Entry 3M83 (X-ray diffraction, 2.12 A resolution); this record covers chains B and D of the 6 polymer chains in the assembly.

Chain B (and D):
Protein: Acetyl xylan esterase
Organism: Thermotoga maritima
Notes: chain D of this document is another copy of the same molecule, construct and numbering; everything in this record applies to it too
UniProtKB: Q9WXT2 (Q9WXT2_THEMA); residue numbers follow UniProt; this construct covers 1-325
Chain sequence (337 residues; row label = number of the first residue in the row; numbers below 1 keep their minus sign (Met-11 is residue -11)):
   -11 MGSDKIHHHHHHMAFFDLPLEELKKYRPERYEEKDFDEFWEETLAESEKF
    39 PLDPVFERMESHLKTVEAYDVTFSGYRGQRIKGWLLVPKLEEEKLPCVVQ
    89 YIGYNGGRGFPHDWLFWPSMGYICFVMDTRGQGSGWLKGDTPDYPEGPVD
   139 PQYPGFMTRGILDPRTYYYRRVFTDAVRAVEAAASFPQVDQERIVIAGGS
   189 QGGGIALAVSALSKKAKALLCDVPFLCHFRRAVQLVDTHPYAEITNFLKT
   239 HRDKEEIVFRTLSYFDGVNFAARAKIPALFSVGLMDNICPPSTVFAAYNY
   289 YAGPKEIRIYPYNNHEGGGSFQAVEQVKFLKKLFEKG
Disordered / not traced: -11 to -1, 325 (chain D: -11 to -1, 324-325)
Construct notes: expression tag (-11 to 0)
Modified / non-standard residues: Ser188 (2-amino-3-(diethoxy-phosphoryloxy)-propionic acid; SDP)
Metal / ion sites: Ca2+: Lys22, Glu26

Interface between chain B and chain D:
Residue-residue contacts - 69 pairs, chain B then chain D:
  Asn93(B) with Pro142(D)
  Gly119(B) with Asp138(D); Pro139(D); Gln140(D), hydrogen bond (backbone-backbone)
  Gln120(B) with Pro139(D); Gln140(D), hydrogen bond (backbone-backbone)
  Gly121(B) with Thr238(D); His239(D), hydrogen bond (backbone-side chain)
  Ser122(B) with Pro139(D); Gln140(D), hydrogen bond (side chain-backbone); Tyr141(D); Asn234(D); Phe235(D); Thr238(D), hydrogen bond (backbone-side chain); His239(D), hydrogen bond
  Gly123(B) with Thr238(D), hydrogen bond (backbone-side chain)
  Trp124(B) with Thr238(D)
  Leu125(B) with Thr238(D)
  Lys126(B) with Thr238(D)
  Gly127(B) with Pro139(D); His239(D)
  Thr129(B) with Pro139(D)
  Pro130(B) with Pro136(D), hydrophobic; Val137(D); Asp138(D); Pro139(D)
  Asp131(B) with Pro136(D); Val137(D), hydrogen bond (backbone-backbone)
  Pro133(B) with Pro133(D), hydrophobic; Val137(D)
  Pro136(B) with Pro130(D), hydrophobic; Asp131(D); Tyr132(D), hydrophobic
  Val137(B) with Pro130(D); Asp131(D), hydrogen bond (backbone-backbone); Pro133(D); Arg147(D)
  Asp138(B) with Gly119(D); Pro130(D)
  Pro139(B) with Gly119(D); Gln120(D); Ser122(D); Gly127(D); Thr129(D)
  Gln140(B) with Gly119(D), hydrogen bond (backbone-backbone); Gln120(D), hydrogen bond (backbone-backbone); Ser122(D), hydrogen bond (backbone-side chain); Phe144(D); Arg147(D), hydrogen bond
  Tyr141(B) with Ser122(D)
  Pro142(B) with Asn93(D); Pro142(D); Gly143(D)
  Gly143(B) with Pro142(D); Gly143(D)
  Phe144(B) with Gln140(D)
  Arg147(B) with Val137(D); Gln140(D), hydrogen bond
  Asn234(B) with Ser122(D)
  Phe235(B) with Ser122(D)
  Thr238(B) with Gly121(D); Ser122(D), hydrogen bond (side chain-backbone); Gly123(D), hydrogen bond (side chain-backbone); Trp124(D); Leu125(D); Lys126(D)
  His239(B) with Gly121(D), hydrogen bond (side chain-backbone); Ser122(D), hydrogen bond; Gly127(D)
Also at the interface, not in a pair above, chain B (31 interface residues in all): Asp128, Tyr132, Gly135
Also at the interface, not in a pair above, chain D (31 interface residues in all): Asp128, Gly135

Overview:
Chain B and chain D each contribute 31 residues to their interface; the contacts include 18 hydrogen bonds.
Among the polar pairs are Gly121(B)-His239(D), Ser122(B)-Gln140(D) and Ser122(B)-Thr238(D). The Ca2+ site is
built by Lys22(B) and Glu26(B).
Both chains are Acetyl xylan esterase (Thermotoga maritima). Entry 3M83 (Crystal structure of Acetyl xylan
esterase (TM0077) from THERMOTOGA MARITIMA at 2.12 A resolution (paraoxon inhibitor ...) was determined by
X-ray diffraction (same publication as 3M82, 3M81 and 1VLQ).
